PDB entry 7NGC | electron microscopy, 7.50 A resolution (low resolution: residue-level contacts below are approximate; hydrogen-bond / salt-bridge calls are withheld) | chains B and E of the 7 polymer chains in the assembly

Chain B (and E):
Name: Lon protease homolog, mitochondrial
Organism: Homo sapiens
Notes: EC 3.4.21.53; chain E of this document is another copy of the same molecule, construct and numbering; everything in this record applies to it too
UniProt: P36776 (LONM_HUMAN); residues 123-948 here = UniProt positions 123-948
Sequence (853 residues; row label = number of the first residue in the row):
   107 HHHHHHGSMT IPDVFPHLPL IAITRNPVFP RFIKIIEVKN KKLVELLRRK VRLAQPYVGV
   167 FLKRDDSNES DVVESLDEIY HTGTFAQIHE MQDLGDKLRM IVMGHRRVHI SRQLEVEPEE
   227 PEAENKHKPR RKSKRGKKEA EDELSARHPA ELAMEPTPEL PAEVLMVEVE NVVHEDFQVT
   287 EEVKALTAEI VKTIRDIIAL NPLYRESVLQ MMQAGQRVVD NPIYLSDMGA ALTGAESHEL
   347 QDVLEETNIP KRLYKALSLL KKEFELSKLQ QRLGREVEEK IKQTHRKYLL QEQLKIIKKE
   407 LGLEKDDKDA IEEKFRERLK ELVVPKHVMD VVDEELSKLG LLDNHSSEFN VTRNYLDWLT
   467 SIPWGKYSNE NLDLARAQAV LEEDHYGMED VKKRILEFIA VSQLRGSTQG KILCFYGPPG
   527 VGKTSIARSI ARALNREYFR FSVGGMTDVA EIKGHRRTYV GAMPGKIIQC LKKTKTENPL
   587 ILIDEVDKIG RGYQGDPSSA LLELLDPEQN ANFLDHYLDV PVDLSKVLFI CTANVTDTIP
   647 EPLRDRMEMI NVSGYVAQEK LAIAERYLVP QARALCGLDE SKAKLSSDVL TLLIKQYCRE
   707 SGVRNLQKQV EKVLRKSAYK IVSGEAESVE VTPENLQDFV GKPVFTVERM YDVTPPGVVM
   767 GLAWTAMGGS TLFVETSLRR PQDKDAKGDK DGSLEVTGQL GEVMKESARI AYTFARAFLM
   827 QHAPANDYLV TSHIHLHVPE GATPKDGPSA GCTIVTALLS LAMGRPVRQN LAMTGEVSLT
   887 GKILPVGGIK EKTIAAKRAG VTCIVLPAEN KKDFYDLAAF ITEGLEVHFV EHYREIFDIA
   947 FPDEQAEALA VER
Disordered / not traced: 107-122, 222-271, 949-959
Differences from the reference sequence: expression tag (107-122, 949-959)
Bound ions: Mg2+: Thr-530 (together with ATP-gamma-S)
Residues lining bound ligands: ATP-gamma-S (AGS; phosphothiophosphoric acid-adenylate ester): Asp-490, His-491, Tyr-492, Met-494, Pro-524, Pro-525, Gly-526, Val-527, Gly-528, Lys-529, Thr-530, Ser-531, Glu-591, Tyr-661, Ile-669, Tyr-673, Val-709, Arg-710, Gln-713
UniProt features mapped onto this chain:
  - active site: Ser-855, Lys-898
  - binding site (ATP): Gly-523 to Thr-530
  - natural variant: Glu-476 (E476A: In CODASS), Ser-631 (S631Y: In CODASS), Ala-670 (A670V: In CODASS), Arg-672 (R672C: In CODASS), Pro-676 (P676S: In CODASS), Arg-679 (R679H: In CODASS), Arg-721 (R721G: In CODASS), Ala-724 (A724V: In CODASS), Pro-749 (P749S: In CODASS), Gly-767 (G767E: In CODASS), Ile-927 (deletion: In CODASS)
  - mutagenesis: Lys-529 (K529R: Abolishes ATPase activity, and presumably ATP-driven protein unfolding, but does not block access to the proteolytic active site or prevent a substrate from binding to it), Trp-770 (W770A: Has low basal, but normal stimulated ATPase activity, and retains peptidase activity; W770P: Has normal basal, but low stimulated ATPase activity, and abolishes peptidase activity), Ser-855 (S855A: Lacks both ATPase and protease activity, but retains DNA binding activity), Thr-880 (T880V: Enhances the basal, but not the stimulated ATPase activity), Gly-893 (G893A: Has low basal, but normal stimulated ATPase activity, and retains peptidase activity; G893P: Has normal basal, but low stimulated ATPase activity, and abolishes peptidase activity), Gly-894 (G894A/S: Enhances the basal, but not the stimulated ATPase activity, and retains peptidase activity; G894P: Enhances the basal, but not the stimulated ATPase activity, and abolishes peptidase activity)
From the paper describing this entry:
  - mutagenesis - K529R, E591Q, T803V, E812A, S855A: abolished catalytic activity (proteolytic activity)
  - mutagenesis - S855A: unchanged catalytic activity (ATPase activity)
  - catalytic residues: Thr-803, His-841, His-843, Ser-855
  - catalytic residues: Glu-801, Arg-815, Lys-898 (proposed by the authors, not directly observed)
  - mutagenesis - T803V: decreased catalytic activity on ATPase
  - mutagenesis - H841F, H843F: abolished catalytic activity on proteolytically
  - mutagenesis - E801A: decreased catalytic activity (protease activity)
  - mutagenesis - E801A, E812A: decreased catalytic activity (ATPase activity)
  - mutagenesis - K529R, E591Q: abolished catalytic activity on ATPase

Chain B / chain E interface:
Pairs across the interface - 22 pairs, chain B then chain E:
  Arg-131(B) / Gln-322(E)
  Arg-131(B) / Arg-323(E)
  Asn-307(B) / Lys-298(E)
  Glu-342(B) / Glu-287(E)
  Leu-372(B) / Glu-287(E)
  Leu-372(B) / Glu-288(E)
  Leu-375(B) / Glu-288(E)
  Gln-376(B) / Glu-288(E)
  Gln-376(B) / Ala-291(E)
  Gln-376(B) / Leu-292(E)
  Gln-376(B) / Glu-295(E)
  Leu-379(B) / Tyr-360(E)
  Gly-380(B) / Glu-295(E)
  Val-383(B) / Tyr-360(E)
  Val-383(B) / Leu-363(E)
  Glu-384(B) / Glu-295(E)
  Glu-384(B) / Lys-367(E)
  Ile-387(B) / Ser-364(E)
  Ile-387(B) / Lys-367(E)
  Tyr-394(B) / Lys-368(E)
  Leu-395(B) / Glu-371(E)
  Ile-402(B) / Leu-372(E)
Interface residues without a listed pair, chain B (19 interface residues in all): Asp-172, Leu-309, Arg-381, Lys-388, Gln-399
Interface residues without a listed pair, chain E (16 interface residues in all): Leu-375

Summary:
Chain B and chain E form an interface of 19 and 16 residues respectively. Chain B binds ATP-gamma-S. From the
paper: catalytic residues Thr-803(B), His-841(B) and His-843(B) among others; K529R, E591Q and T803V of chain
B, among others, abolish catalytic activity (proteolytic activity); 8 substitutions were tested in all.
Chain B and chain E are both Lon protease homolog, mitochondrial (Homo sapiens); the structure, P2a-state of
wild type human mitochondrial LONP1 protease with bound substrate protein and in presence of ..., was
determined by electron microscopy together with 7NFY, 7NG4, 7NG5 and 7NGF from the same study.
